6QF3 - chain A; structure by X-ray diffraction, 1.52 A resolution.

[Chain A]
Molecule: Thermolysin
Source organism: Bacillus thermoproteolyticus
Notes: EC 3.4.24.27
UniProtKB: P00800 (THER_BACTH); residues 1-316 here correspond to UniProt positions 233-548 (UniProt number = residue number + 232)
Chain sequence (316 residues; each row starts with the number of its first residue):
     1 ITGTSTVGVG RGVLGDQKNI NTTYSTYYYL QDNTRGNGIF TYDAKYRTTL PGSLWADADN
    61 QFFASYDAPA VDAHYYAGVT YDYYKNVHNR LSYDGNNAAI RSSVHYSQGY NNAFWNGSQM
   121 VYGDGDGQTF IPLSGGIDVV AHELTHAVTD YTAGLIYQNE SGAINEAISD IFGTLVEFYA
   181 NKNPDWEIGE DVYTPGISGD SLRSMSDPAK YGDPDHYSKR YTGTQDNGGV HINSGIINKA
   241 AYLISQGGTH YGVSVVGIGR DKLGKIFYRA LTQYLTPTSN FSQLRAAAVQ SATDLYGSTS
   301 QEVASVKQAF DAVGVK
UniProt features mapped onto this chain:
  - active site: Glu143, His231 (Proton donor)
  - binding site (Ca(2+)): Asp57, Asp59, Gln61, Asp138, Glu177, Asn183, Asp185, Glu187, Glu190, Tyr193, Thr194, Ile197, Asp200
  - binding site (Zn(2+)): His142, His146, Glu166
Ion coordination: Ca2+ site 1: Asp57, Asp59, Gln61; Ca2+ site 2: Asp138, Glu177, Asp185, Glu187, Glu190; Zn2+: His142, His146, Glu166 (together with aspartic acid); Na+ site 1: Glu143 (together with aspartic acid); Na+ site 2: His146, Asp150 (together with 1,2-ethanediol); Ca2+ site 3: Glu177, Asn183, Asp185, Glu190; Ca2+ site 4: Tyr193, Thr194, Ile197, Asp200; Na+ site 3: Tyr211 (together with 1,2-ethanediol); Na+ site 4 near Ser279 (its only coordinating residue here)
Small-molecule neighbours:
  - aspartic acid (ASP), molecule 1: Asn112, Ala113, Phe114, Trp115, His142, Glu143, His146, Tyr157, Glu166, His231
  - aspartic acid (ASP), molecule 2: Asn112, Ala113, Leu133, Val139, His142, Glu143, Glu166, Ile188, Leu202, Arg203, His231
  - 3,6,9,12,15,18-hexaoxaicosane-1,20-diol (P33): Thr293, Asp294, Tyr296, Gly297

[In short]
Chain A binds 3,6,9,12,15,18-hexaoxaicosane-1,20-diol and aspartic acid. Asp57, Asp59 and Gln61 form the Ca2+
site 1. Asp138, Glu177, Asp185, Glu187 and Glu190 coordinate Ca2+ site 2. From UniProt: active-site residues
Glu143 and His231, 13 Ca2+-binding residues and 3 Zn2+-binding residues.
Chain A is Thermolysin (Bacillus thermoproteolyticus); the structure, X-Ray structure of Thermolysin soaked
with sodium aspartate on a silicon chip, was determined by X-ray diffraction (same publication as 6QF1, 6QF2,
6QF4 and 6QF5).
